Entry 3M0Y (X-ray diffraction, 1.96 A resolution); this record covers chains A and D of the 4 polymer chains in the assembly.

# Chain A (and D)
Name: L-rhamnose isomerase
Source organism: Pseudomonas stutzeri
Notes: EC 5.3.1.14; chain D of this document is another copy of the same molecule, construct and numbering; everything in this record applies to it too
UniProt: Q75WH8 (Q75WH8_PSEST); numbering as in UniProt (aligned over 1-430)
Sequence (438 residues; numbered 1 to 438; the number before each row is that of its first residue):
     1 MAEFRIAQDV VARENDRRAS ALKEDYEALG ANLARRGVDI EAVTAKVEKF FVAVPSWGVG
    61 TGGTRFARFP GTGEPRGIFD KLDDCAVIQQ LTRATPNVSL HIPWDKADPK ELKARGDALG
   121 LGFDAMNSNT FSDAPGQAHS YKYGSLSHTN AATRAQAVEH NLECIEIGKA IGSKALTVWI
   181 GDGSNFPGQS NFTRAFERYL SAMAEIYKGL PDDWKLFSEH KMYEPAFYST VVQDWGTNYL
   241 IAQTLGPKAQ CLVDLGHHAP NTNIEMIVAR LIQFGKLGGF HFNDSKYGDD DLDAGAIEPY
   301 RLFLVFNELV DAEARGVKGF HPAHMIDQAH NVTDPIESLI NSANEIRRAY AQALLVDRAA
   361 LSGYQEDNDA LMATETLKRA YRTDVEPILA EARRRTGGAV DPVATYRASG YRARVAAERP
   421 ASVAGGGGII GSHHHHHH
Not modelled in the structure: 1-3, 425-438 (chain D: 1-2, 422-438)
Sequence notes: engineered mutation Asn-150 (Asp in Q75WH8), Ala-329 (Ser in Q75WH8); expression tag (431-438)
Metal / ion sites: Mn2+ site 1: Glu-219, Asp-254, His-281, Asp-327 (together with L-rhamnose); Mn2+ site 2: His-257, Asp-289 (together with L-rhamnose)
Small-molecule neighbours: L-rhamnose (RNS): Trp-57, His-101, Trp-104, Phe-131, Trp-179, Glu-219, Lys-221, Asp-254, His-257, His-281, Asp-289, Asp-327

# How chain A and chain D interact
Pairs across the interface (53):
  Glu-24(A) with Arg-35(D)
  Asp-25(A) with Asn-32(D), hydrogen bond; Arg-35(D), salt bridge
  Asn-32(A) with Asp-25(D), hydrogen bond
  Arg-35(A) with Glu-24(D); Asp-25(D), salt bridge
  Pro-260(A) with Asn-261(D)
  Asn-261(A) with Pro-260(D); Lys-286(D); Tyr-287(D)
  Thr-262(A) with Lys-286(D), hydrogen bond (backbone-side chain)
  Asn-263(A) with Lys-286(D); Tyr-287(D)
  Lys-286(A) with Asn-261(D); Thr-262(D), hydrogen bond (side chain-backbone); Asn-263(D)
  Tyr-287(A) with Asn-261(D), hydrogen bond (backbone-side chain); Asn-263(D)
  Gly-295(A) with Lys-378(D), hydrogen bond (backbone-side chain)
  Ala-296(A) with Tyr-300(D)
  Ile-297(A) with Tyr-300(D)
  Glu-298(A) with Glu-298(D)
  Pro-299(A) with Tyr-300(D); Tyr-381(D), hydrophobic
  Tyr-300(A) with Ala-296(D); Ile-297(D); Pro-299(D)
  Thr-333(A) with Ala-370(D)
  Glu-337(A) with Leu-371(D)
  Ser-338(A) with Leu-371(D)
  Asn-341(A) with Leu-371(D)
  Glu-345(A) with Lys-378(D), salt bridge
  Arg-348(A) with Arg-382(D)
  Asp-369(A) with Arg-407(D), salt bridge
  Ala-370(A) with Thr-333(D)
  Leu-371(A) with Thr-333(D); Glu-337(D); Ser-338(D); Asn-341(D); Val-403(D), hydrophobic
  Met-372(A) with Arg-407(D)
  Lys-378(A) with Gly-295(D), hydrogen bond (side chain-backbone); Glu-345(D), salt bridge
  Arg-379(A) with Asp-401(D), salt bridge
  Tyr-381(A) with Pro-299(D), hydrophobic; Tyr-381(D), hydrogen bond
  Arg-382(A) with Arg-348(D); Asp-384(D)
  Asp-384(A) with Arg-382(D)
  Asp-401(A) with Arg-379(D), salt bridge
  Val-403(A) with Leu-371(D), hydrophobic
  Arg-407(A) with Asp-369(D), salt bridge; Met-372(D)
Other interface residues (no listed pair), chain A (38 interface residues in all): Ala-21, Ala-28, Asp-293, Val-332
Other interface residues (no listed pair), chain D (40 interface residues in all): Ala-21, Ala-28, Asp-293, Val-332, Glu-375, Glu-386

# In short
The interface between chain A and chain D involves 38 residues on one side and 40 on the other, with 8
hydrogen bonds and 8 salt bridges. Among the polar pairs are Asp-25(A)/Arg-35(D), Glu-345(A)/Lys-378(D) and
Asp-369(A)/Arg-407(D). Chain A binds L-rhamnose.
Both chains are L-rhamnose isomerase (Pseudomonas stutzeri). Entry 3M0Y (Crystal structure of Pseudomonas
stutzeri L-rhamnose isomerase mutant S329A in complex with L-rhamnose) was determined by X-ray diffraction,
deposited together with 3M0H, 3M0L, 3M0M, 3M0V and 3M0X.
